4V9E - chains AA and AF of the 7 polymer chains in the assembly; structure by X-ray diffraction, 3.40 A resolution.

== Chain AA (and AF) ==
Protein: Nucleocapsid protein
Organism: Rift Valley fever virus
Notes: chain AF of this document is another copy of the same molecule, construct and numbering; everything in this record applies to it too
UniProtKB: D3K5I7 (D3K5I7_RVFV); residue numbers follow UniProt; this construct covers 1-245
Chain sequence (245 residues; each row starts with the number of its first residue):
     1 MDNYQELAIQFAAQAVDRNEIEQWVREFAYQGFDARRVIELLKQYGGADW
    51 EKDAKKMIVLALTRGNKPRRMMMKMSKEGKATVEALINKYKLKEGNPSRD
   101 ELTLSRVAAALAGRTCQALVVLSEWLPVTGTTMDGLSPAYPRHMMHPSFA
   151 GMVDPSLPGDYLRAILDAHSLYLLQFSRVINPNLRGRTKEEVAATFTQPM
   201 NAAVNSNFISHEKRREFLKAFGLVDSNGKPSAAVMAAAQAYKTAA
Not modelled in the structure: 1-4

== Chain AA / chain AF interface ==
Contacting residue pairs (71):
  R36(AA) - Q5(AF)
  R36(AA) - E6(AF)  salt bridge
  I39(AA) - Q5(AF)
  E40(AA) - Q5(AF)
  K43(AA) - L7(AF)
  W50(AA) - L7(AF)  hydrophobic
  E51(AA) - F11(AF)
  A54(AA) - F11(AF)  hydrophobic
  K55(AA) - F11(AF)
  K55(AA) - Q14(AF)  hydrogen bond
  K55(AA) - W24(AF)
  K56(AA) - W24(AF)
  K56(AA) - F28(AF)
  V59(AA) - I21(AF)  hydrophobic
  V59(AA) - W24(AF)  hydrophobic
  L60(AA) - F28(AF)  hydrophobic
  T63(AA) - V25(AF)
  R64(AA) - F28(AF)
  R64(AA) - A29(AF)  hydrogen bond (side chain-backbone)
  R64(AA) - Y30(AF)
  M73(AA) - Q31(AF)
  K74(AA) - A29(AF)
  K74(AA) - Y30(AF)
  K74(AA) - Q31(AF)  hydrogen bond (backbone-backbone)
  K74(AA) - N96(AF)  hydrogen bond (side chain-backbone)
  K74(AA) - P97(AF)
  M75(AA) - A29(AF)
  M75(AA) - Q31(AF)
  S76(AA) - E27(AF)  hydrogen bond (side chain-backbone)
  S76(AA) - R99(AF)
  K77(AA) - R99(AF)
  E78(AA) - E27(AF)
  G79(AA) - E27(AF)
  G79(AA) - F28(AF)
  T82(AA) - E27(AF)
  T82(AA) - F28(AF)
  V83(AA) - F28(AF)  hydrophobic
  L111(AA) - A8(AF)  hydrophobic
  L111(AA) - F11(AF)  hydrophobic
  G113(AA) - A12(AF)
  R114(AA) - F11(AF)
  R114(AA) - A12(AF)
  R114(AA) - Q14(AF)  hydrogen bond (side chain-backbone)
  R114(AA) - A15(AF)
  R114(AA) - V16(AF)
  Q117(AA) - A12(AF)  hydrogen bond (side chain-backbone)
  Q117(AA) - Q14(AF)
  Q117(AA) - V16(AF)
  V121(AA) - R18(AF)
  L122(AA) - I21(AF)  hydrophobic
  L122(AA) - V25(AF)  hydrophobic
  E124(AA) - N205(AF)
  W125(AA) - V25(AF)
  W125(AA) - R26(AF)
  P127(AA) - Q198(AF)  hydrogen bond (backbone-side chain)
  T129(AA) - N201(AF)
  T131(AA) - L162(AF)
  T131(AA) - R163(AF)
  D134(AA) - R163(AF)
  G135(AA) - R163(AF)
  R185(AA) - E191(AF)
  R185(AA) - A194(AF)
  R185(AA) - T195(AF)
  G186(AA) - E191(AF)
  N207(AA) - E6(AF)
  F208(AA) - E6(AF)
  I209(AA) - E6(AF)  hydrogen bond (backbone-side chain)
  S210(AA) - E6(AF)
  K213(AA) - I9(AF)
  F217(AA) - I9(AF)  hydrophobic
  F217(AA) - A12(AF)  hydrophobic
Interface residues without a listed pair, chain AA (48 interface residues in all): K52, I58, A110, L126, T132
Interface residues without a listed pair, chain AF (34 interface residues in all): D17, E20, F33

== In short ==
Chain AA and chain AF form an interface of 48 and 34 residues respectively, with 9 hydrogen bonds and 1 salt
bridge. Polar pairs include R36(AA)-E6(AF), K55(AA)-Q14(AF) and R64(AA)-A29(AF).
Chain AA and chain AF are both Nucleocapsid protein (Rift Valley fever virus); the structure, Crystal
Structure of Rift Valley Fever Virus Nucleocapsid Protein Hexamer Bound to Single-stranded RNA, was determined
by X-ray diffraction, deposited together with 4H5L, 4H5M, 4H5O, 4H5P and 4H5Q.
